6J8Y - chains B and C of the 4 polymer chains in the assembly; structure by X-ray diffraction, 2.40 A resolution.

== Chain B ==
Molecule: Checkpoint protein HUS1
From: Homo sapiens
Reference sequence: O60921 (HUS1_HUMAN); numbering as in UniProt (aligned over 2-280)
Amino-acid sequence (286 residues; numbered -5 to 280; the number before each row is that of its first residue; numbers below 1 keep their minus sign (Met-5 is residue -5)):
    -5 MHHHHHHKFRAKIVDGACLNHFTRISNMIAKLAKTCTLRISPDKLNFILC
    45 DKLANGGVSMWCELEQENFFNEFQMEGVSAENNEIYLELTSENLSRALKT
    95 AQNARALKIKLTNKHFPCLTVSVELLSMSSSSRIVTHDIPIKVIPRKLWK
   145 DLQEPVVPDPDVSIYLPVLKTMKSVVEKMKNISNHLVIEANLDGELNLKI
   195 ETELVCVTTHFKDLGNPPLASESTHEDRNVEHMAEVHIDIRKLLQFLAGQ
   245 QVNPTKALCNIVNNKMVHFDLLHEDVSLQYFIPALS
Disordered / not traced: -5 to -3, 47-51, 121-125, 214-222
Sequence notes: initiating methionine (-5); expression tag (-4 to 1)

== Chain C ==
Molecule: Cell cycle checkpoint protein RAD1
From: Homo sapiens
Notes: EC 3.1.11.2
Reference sequence: O60671 (RAD1_HUMAN); residue numbers follow UniProt; this construct covers 1-282
Amino-acid sequence (282 residues; numbered 1 to 282; the number before each row is that of its first residue):
     1 MPLLTQQIQDEDDQYSLVASLDNVRNLSTILKAIHFREHATCFATKNGIK
    51 VTVENAKCVQANAFIQAGIFQEFKVQEESVTFRINLTVLLDCLSIFGSSP
   101 MPGTLTALRMCYQGYGYPLMLFLEEGGVVTVCKINTQEPEETLDFDFCST
   151 NVINKIILQSEGLREAFSELDMTSEVLQITMSPDKPYFRLSTFGNAGSSH
   201 LDYPKDSDLMEAFHCNQTQVNRYKISLLKPSTKALVLSCKVSIRTDNRGF
   251 LSLQYMIRNEDGQICFVEYYCCPDEEVPESES
Disordered / not traced: 1-14, 101-103, 140-141, 275-282
Cystine bridges: Cys58-Cys272
Curated features (UniProtKB/Swiss-Prot):
  - mutagenesis: Phe64 (F64A: Reduced binding to RHNO1; when associated with A-256 and A-266), Lys155 (K155A: Reduced binding to RHNO1; when associated with A-244 and A-254), Ser226 to Lys233 (Abolishes association of the 9-1-1 complex with RAD17), Arg244 (R244A: Reduced binding to RHNO1; when associated with A-155 and A-254), Gln254 (Q254A: Reduced binding to RHNO1; when associated with A-155 and A-244), Met256 (M256A: Reduced binding to RHNO1; when associated with A-64 and A-266), Phe266 (F266A: Reduced binding to RHNO1; when associated with A-64 and A-256)
Reported in the primary citation:
  - mutagenesis - F64A/M256A/F266A, K155A/R244A/Q254A: decreased binding to RAD9, HUS1, RAD1-interacting nuclear orphan protein 1

== Chain B / chain C interface ==
Residue-residue contacts (33):
  Ser168(B) - Ile95(C)
  Ser168(B) - Phe96(C)
  Ser168(B) - Gly97(C)
  Val169(B) - Ile95(C)
  Lys172(B) - Asp91(C)  salt bridge
  Lys172(B) - Ser94(C)
  Lys172(B) - Ile95(C)
  Met173(B) - Ile95(C)  hydrophobic
  Asn175(B) - Asp91(C)  hydrogen bond
  Ile176(B) - Val88(C)  hydrophobic
  Ile176(B) - Asp91(C)
  Glu197(B) - Asn135(C)
  Leu198(B) - Lys133(C)
  Leu198(B) - Ile134(C)
  Leu198(B) - Asn135(C)  hydrogen bond (backbone-backbone)
  Val199(B) - Val88(C)  hydrophobic
  Val199(B) - Lys133(C)
  Cys200(B) - Val131(C)
  Cys200(B) - Cys132(C)
  Cys200(B) - Lys133(C)  hydrogen bond (backbone-backbone)
  Val201(B) - Cys92(C)  hydrophobic
  Val201(B) - Thr130(C)
  Val201(B) - Val131(C)
  Thr202(B) - Val129(C)
  Thr202(B) - Thr130(C)
  Thr202(B) - Val131(C)  hydrogen bond (backbone-backbone)
  Thr203(B) - Val128(C)
  Thr203(B) - Val129(C)
  Thr203(B) - Thr130(C)  hydrogen bond
  His204(B) - Val128(C)
  His204(B) - Val129(C)  hydrogen bond (backbone-backbone)
  Phe205(B) - Val128(C)  hydrophobic
  Lys206(B) - Gly127(C)
Interface residues without a listed pair, chain B (17 interface residues in all): Thr165
Interface residues without a listed pair, chain C (17 interface residues in all): Glu125

== In short ==
Chain B and chain C each contribute 17 residues to their interface, with 6 hydrogen bonds and 1 salt bridge.
Polar contacts include Lys172(B)-Asp91(C), Asn175(B)-Asp91(C) and Thr203(B)-Thr130(C). From UniProt: 14
mutagenesis sites on chain C. The paper reports that F64A/M256A/F266A and K155A/R244A/Q254A of chain C reduce
binding to RAD9, HUS1, RAD1-interacting nuclear orphan protein 1.
Here chain B is Checkpoint protein HUS1 and chain C is Cell cycle checkpoint protein RAD1, both from Homo
sapiens. Entry 6J8Y (Crystal structure of the human RAD9-HUS1-RAD1-RHINO complex) was determined by X-ray
diffraction.
